PDB entry 9M3F | electron microscopy, 2.79 A resolution | chains A and B

Chain A:
Protein: Angiotensin-converting enzyme
Source organism: Rhinolophus cornutus
Notes: EC 3.4.-.-
Reference sequence: A0A7R7AIC6 (A0A7R7AIC6_9CHIR); numbering as in UniProt (aligned over 19-615)
Amino-acid sequence (597 residues; each row starts with the number of its first residue):
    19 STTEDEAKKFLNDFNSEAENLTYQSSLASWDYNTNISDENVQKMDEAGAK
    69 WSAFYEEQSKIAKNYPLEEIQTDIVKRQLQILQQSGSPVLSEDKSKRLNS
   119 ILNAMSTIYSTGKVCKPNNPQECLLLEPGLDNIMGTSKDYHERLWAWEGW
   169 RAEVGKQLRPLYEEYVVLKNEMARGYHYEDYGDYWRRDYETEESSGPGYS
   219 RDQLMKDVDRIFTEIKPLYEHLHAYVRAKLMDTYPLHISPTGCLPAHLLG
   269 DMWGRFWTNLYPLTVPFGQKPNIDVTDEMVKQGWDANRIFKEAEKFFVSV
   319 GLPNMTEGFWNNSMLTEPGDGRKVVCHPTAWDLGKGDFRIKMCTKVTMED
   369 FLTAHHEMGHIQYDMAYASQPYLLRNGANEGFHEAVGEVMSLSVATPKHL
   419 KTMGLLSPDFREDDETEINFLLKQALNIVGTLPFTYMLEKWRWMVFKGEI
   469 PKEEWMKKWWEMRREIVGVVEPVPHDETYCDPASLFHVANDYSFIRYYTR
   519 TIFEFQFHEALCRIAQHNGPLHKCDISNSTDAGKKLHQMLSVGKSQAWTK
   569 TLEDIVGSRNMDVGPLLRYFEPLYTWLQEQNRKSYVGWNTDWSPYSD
Unresolved in the structure: 615
Cystine bridges: Cys-133/Cys-141, Cys-344/Cys-361, Cys-530/Cys-542
Glycans and other covalent adducts: N-acetylglucosamine (NAG) linked to Asn-38
Reported in the primary citation:
  - post-translational modification sites: Asn-38
  - mutagenesis - N38D, T40A: increased binding to Spike glycoprotein (chain B)
  - mutagenesis - K27A, D31A, Q42A, E75A, K353A: unchanged binding to Spike glycoprotein (chain B)

Chain B:
Protein: Spike glycoprotein
Reference sequence: A0A7R6WCE7 (A0A7R6WCE7_SARS); residues 38-1198 here correspond to UniProt positions 12-1172 (UniProt number = residue number - 26)
Amino-acid sequence (1207 residues; each row starts with the number of its first residue):
     1 EFKLATMGILPSPGMPALLSLVSLLSVLLMGCVAETGVYGCVNITYGSHH
    51 LYVSSRTRGVYYPDDAFRSSTNVLHEGFFLPFDSNVTWYSFWNQKYSVAT
   101 SPFGDGVYFSTIDKSNVVRGWVFGTTLDNDTQSVLLYNDGTHVRVEVCTF
   151 HFCPTPVFSASSPHLYSSAFNCTLNYTLASVRADFTEVDGSFKTIREFVF
   201 KLQDGSLNVYYASTSYVLAIGATSQLPSGVTPLVPLWKIPIGLNITNFKT
   251 LVYLRSDNTPLQAAYVVGHLKRRTMMFKYDENGTIVDAIDCALDPLSETK
   301 CTLRSFIVEKGIYQTSNFRVQPQDTVVRFPNITNLCPFSEVFNATTFASV
   351 YAWNRKRISNCVADYSVLYNSTSFSTFQCYGVSSTKLNDLCFTNVYADSF
   401 VVRGDEVRQIAPGQTGVIADYNYKLPDDFTGCVLAWNSRNQDASTSGNFN
   451 YYYRIWRSEKLRPFERDIAHYDYQVGTQFKSSLKNYGFYSSAGDSHQPYR
   501 VVVLSFELLNAPATVCGPKQSTELIKNKCVNFNFNGLTGTGVLTDSNKKF
   551 QSFQQFGRDVSDFTDSVKDPKTLEVLDITPCSYGGVSVITPGTNASTQVA
   601 VLYQDVNCTDVPTAIHAEQLTPSWRVYSTGTNMFQTQAGCLIGAEHVNNS
   651 YDCDIPIGAGICATYHTPSMLRSANNNKRIVAYVMSLGAENSVAYSNNTI
   701 AIPTNFTISVTTEVMPVSMTKTSVDCTMYICGDSVECSTLLLQYGSFCTQ
   751 LNRALTGIAVEQDKNTQEVFAQVKQIYKTPDIKDFGGFNFSQILPDPSKP
   801 SKRSPIEDLLFNKVTLADAGFVKQYGDCLGDIQARDLICAQKFNGLTVLP
   851 PLLTDEMIAAYTAALISGTATAGWTFGAGPALQIPFPMQMAYRFNGIGVT
   901 QNVLYENQKLIANQFNSAIGKIQESLTSTPSALGKLQDVVNQNAQALNTL
   951 VKQLSSNFGAISSVLNDIISRLDPPEAEVQIDRLITGRLQSLQTYVTQQL
  1001 IRAAEIRASANLAATKMSECVLGQSKRVDFCGKGYHLMSFPQAAPHGVVF
  1051 LHVTYIPSQERNFTTAPAICHEGKAHFPREGVFVSNGTHWFITQRNFYEP
  1101 QIITTDNTFVSGTCDVVIGIVNNTVYDPLQPELESFKDELDKYFKNHTSP
  1151 DIDLGDISGINASVVDIQKEIDILKDVAKNLNESLINLQELGKYEQYIGT
  1201 KHHHHHH
Unresolved in the structure: 1-319, 590-1207
Differences from the reference sequence: expression tag (1-37, 1199-1207); conflict Pro-805 (Phe779 in A0A7R6WCE7), Pro-880 (Ala854 in A0A7R6WCE7), Pro-887 (Ala861 in A0A7R6WCE7), Pro-930 (Ala904 in A0A7R6WCE7), Pro-974 (Lys948 in A0A7R6WCE7), Pro-975 (Val949 in A0A7R6WCE7)
Cystine bridges: Cys-336/Cys-361, Cys-379/Cys-432, Cys-391/Cys-516, Cys-529/Cys-581

How chain A and chain B interact:
Contacting residue pairs (29):
  Lys-27(A) / Trp-456(B)
  Lys-27(A) / Tyr-473(B)
  Lys-27(A) / Gln-474(B)  hydrogen bond (side chain-backbone)
  Lys-27(A) / Val-475(B)
  Phe-28(A) / Val-475(B)  hydrophobic
  Asp-31(A) / Tyr-473(B)
  Asp-31(A) / Lys-480(B)  salt bridge
  Asp-31(A) / Lys-484(B)  salt bridge
  Ser-34(A) / Tyr-453(B)  hydrogen bond
  Asn-38(A) / Tyr-489(B)
  Tyr-41(A) / Tyr-489(B)  hydrophobic
  Tyr-41(A) / Ser-491(B)  hydrogen bond
  Tyr-41(A) / Ala-492(B)
  Gln-42(A) / Phe-449(B)
  Gln-42(A) / Tyr-489(B)  hydrogen bond
  Glu-75(A) / Gln-478(B)  hydrogen bond
  Ile-79(A) / Gln-478(B)
  Tyr-83(A) / Gly-476(B)
  Asn-330(A) / Ser-491(B)
  Lys-353(A) / Tyr-486(B)
  Lys-353(A) / Gly-487(B)  hydrogen bond (side chain-backbone)
  Lys-353(A) / Tyr-489(B)
  Lys-353(A) / Ala-492(B)
  Lys-353(A) / Gly-493(B)  hydrogen bond (backbone-backbone)
  Lys-353(A) / His-496(B)  hydrogen bond (backbone-side chain)
  Gly-354(A) / Gly-493(B)
  Gly-354(A) / His-496(B)
  Asp-355(A) / Ser-491(B)
  Arg-357(A) / Ser-491(B)
Other interface residues (no listed pair), chain A (22 interface residues in all): Glu-24, Asn-30, Glu-35, Glu-37, Leu-45, Gln-76, Asn-82
Other interface residues (no listed pair), chain B (20 interface residues in all): Arg-403, Ile-455, Thr-477
Interface features reported in the paper:
  - interface residues, chain A: Lys-27(A), Asp-31(A), Tyr-41(A), Gln-42(A), Glu-75(A), Lys-353(A)
  - hot spots on chain A (mutagenesis) - Y41A: decreased binding to Spike glycoprotein (chain B)

Summary:
Chain A and chain B form an interface of 22 and 20 residues respectively; the contacts include 8 hydrogen
bonds and 2 salt bridges. Among the polar pairs are Asp-31(A)/Lys-480(B), Asp-31(A)/Lys-484(B) and
Lys-27(A)/Gln-474(B). From the paper: N38D and T40A of chain A increase binding to Spike glycoprotein (chain
B); interface residues Lys-27(A), Asp-31(A) and Tyr-41(A) among others; 8 substitutions were tested in all.
Here chain A is Angiotensin-converting enzyme (Rhinolophus cornutus) and chain B is Spike glycoprotein. Entry
9M3F (Cryo-EM structure of Rc-o319 RBD/R. cornutus ACE2 complex) was determined by electron microscopy (same
publication as 9VG7).
